PDB entry 4E9D | X-ray diffraction, 2.75 A resolution | chains A and E

Chain A:
Protein: Serine/threonine-protein kinase PLK1
Source organism: Homo sapiens
Notes: EC 2.7.11.21
UniProt: P53350 (PLK1_HUMAN); residue numbers follow UniProt; this construct covers 371-594
Chain sequence (232 residues; numbered 363 to 594; the number before each row is that of its first residue):
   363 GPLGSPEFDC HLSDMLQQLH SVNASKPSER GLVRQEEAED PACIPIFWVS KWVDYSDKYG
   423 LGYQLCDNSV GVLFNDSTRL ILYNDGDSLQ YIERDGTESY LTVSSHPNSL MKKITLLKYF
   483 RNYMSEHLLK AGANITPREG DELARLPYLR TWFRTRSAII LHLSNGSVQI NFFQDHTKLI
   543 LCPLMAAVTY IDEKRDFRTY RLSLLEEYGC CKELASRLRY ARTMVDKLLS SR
Not modelled in the structure: 363-372
Differences from the reference sequence: expression tag (363-370)
Swiss-Prot annotation at these positions:
  - region: Ala-493 to Arg-507 (Linker), His-538 to Lys-540 (Important for interaction with phosphorylated proteins)
  - modified residue: Ser-375 (Phosphoserine), Ser-450 (Phosphoserine), Thr-498 (Phosphothreonine)
  - cross-link: Lys-492 (Glycyl lysine isopeptide (Lys-Gly) (interchain with G-Cter in ubiquitin))
  - mutagenesis: Trp-414 (W414F: Abolishes interaction with CDC25C and reduces centrosomal localization; W414F: No effect on centrosomal localization, nor on S-phase progression; when asscociated with A-427 ...), Val-415 (V415A: Loss of centrosomal localization and of S-phase progression; when associated with A- 414 and A-427), Leu-427 (L427A: No effect on centrosomal localization, nor on S-phase progression; when associated with A-414. Loss of centrosomal localization and of S-phase progression; when associated with A- 414 and A-415), Lys-492 (K492R: Severe mitotic defects leading to prometaphase delay. Increased localization at kinetochores leading to increased levels of phosphorylated BUBR1), His-538 (H538A: In pincer mutant; loss of centrosomal location and decreased interaction with phosphorylated CDC25C and BUB1; when associated with M-540), Lys-540 (K540M: In pincer mutant; loss of centrosomal location and decreased interaction with phosphorylated CDC25C and BUB1; when associated with A-538)
From the paper describing this entry:
  - mutagenesis - Y417A/Y421A: decreased binding to 3-(1-benzothiophen-2-yl)propanoyl-derivatized DPPLHSpTA peptide (chain E)

Chain E:
Protein: 3-(1-benzothiophen-2-yl)propanoyl-derivatized DPPLHSpTA peptide
Chain sequence (10 residues; numbered 1 to 10; the number before each row is that of its first residue):
     1 XDPPLHSTAX
Not modelled in the structure: 10
Modified residues: 0OB (3-(1-benzothiophen-2-yl)propanoic acid) at position 1; Thr-8 (phosphothreonine; TPO); NH2 (amino group) at position 10

Interface between chain A and chain E:
Residue-residue contacts (25):
  Lys-413(A) / Ser-7(E)
  Trp-414(A) / His-6(E)
  Trp-414(A) / Ser-7(E)  hydrogen bond (backbone-backbone)
  Val-415(A) / Pro-3(E)  hydrophobic
  Val-415(A) / Leu-5(E)
  Asp-416(A) / Pro-3(E)
  Asp-416(A) / Pro-4(E)
  Asp-416(A) / Leu-5(E)  hydrogen bond (backbone-backbone)
  Tyr-417(A) / 0OB_1(E)
  Tyr-417(A) / Asp-2(E)  hydrogen bond (side chain-backbone)
  Tyr-417(A) / Pro-3(E)
  Asp-419(A) / Pro-4(E)
  Tyr-421(A) / 0OB_1(E)
  Tyr-481(A) / 0OB_1(E)
  Phe-482(A) / 0OB_1(E)
  Tyr-485(A) / 0OB_1(E)
  Tyr-485(A) / Pro-3(E)
  Tyr-485(A) / His-6(E)
  Leu-490(A) / His-6(E)
  Leu-490(A) / Ser-7(E)
  Leu-491(A) / Thr-8(E)  hydrogen bond (backbone-backbone)
  Leu-491(A) / Ala-9(E)
  Arg-516(A) / Leu-5(E)
  His-538(A) / Thr-8(E)
  Lys-540(A) / Thr-8(E)
Also at the interface, not in a pair above, chain A (17 interface residues in all): His-489, Phe-534
Interface features reported in the paper:
  - interface residues, chain A: Tyr-417(A), Tyr-421(A), Tyr-481(A), Phe-482(A)

Overview:
Chain A and chain E form an interface of 17 and 9 residues respectively; the contacts include 4 hydrogen
bonds. Among the polar pairs are Tyr-417(A)/Asp-2(E), Trp-414(A)/Ser-7(E) and Asp-416(A)/Leu-5(E). The paper
reports that Y417A/Y421A of chain A reduce binding to 3-(1-benzothiophen-2-yl)propanoyl-derivatized DPPLHSpTA
peptide (chain E); interface residues Tyr-417(A), Tyr-421(A) and Tyr-481(A) among others.
Here chain A is Serine/threonine-protein kinase PLK1 (Homo sapiens) and chain E is
3-(1-benzothiophen-2-yl)propanoyl-derivatized DPPLHSpTA peptide. Entry 4E9D (The structure of the polo-box
domain (PBD) of polo-like kinase 1 (Plk1) in complex with 3-(1-benzothiophen-2-yl)propanoyl-derivatized ...)
was determined by X-ray diffraction together with 4E9C from the same study.
